PDB entry 4RE2 | X-ray diffraction, 2.00 A resolution | chain A

Chain A:
Molecule: Beta-mannosidase/beta-glucosidase
Source organism: Oryza sativa Indica Group
Notes: EC 3.2.1.25
Reference sequence: B5ABY0 (B5ABY0_ORYSI); numbering as in UniProt (aligned over 1-483)
Chain sequence (503 residues; row label = number of the first residue in the row; numbers below 1 keep their minus sign (Ala-19 is residue -19)):
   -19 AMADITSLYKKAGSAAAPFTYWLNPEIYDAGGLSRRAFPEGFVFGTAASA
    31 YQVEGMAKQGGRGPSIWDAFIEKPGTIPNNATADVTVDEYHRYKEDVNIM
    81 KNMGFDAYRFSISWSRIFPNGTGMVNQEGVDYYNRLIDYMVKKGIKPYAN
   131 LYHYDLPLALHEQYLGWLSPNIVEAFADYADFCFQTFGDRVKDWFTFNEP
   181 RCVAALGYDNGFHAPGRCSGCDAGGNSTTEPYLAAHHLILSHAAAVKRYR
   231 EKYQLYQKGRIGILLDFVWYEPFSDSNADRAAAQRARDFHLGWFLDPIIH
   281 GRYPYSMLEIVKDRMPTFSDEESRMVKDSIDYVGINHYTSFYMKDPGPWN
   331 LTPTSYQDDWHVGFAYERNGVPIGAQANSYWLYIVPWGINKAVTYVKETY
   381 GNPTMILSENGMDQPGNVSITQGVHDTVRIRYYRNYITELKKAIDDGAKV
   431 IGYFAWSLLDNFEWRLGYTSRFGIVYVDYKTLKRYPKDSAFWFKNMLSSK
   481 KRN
Not modelled in the structure: -19 to -4, 479-483
Cystine bridges: Cys198-Cys201
Differences from the reference sequence: expression tag (-19 to 0)
Residues lining bound ligands: Mannoimidazole (MVL; (5R,6R,7S,8R)-5-(hydroxymethyl)-5,6,7,8-tetrahydroimidazo[1,2-a]pyridine-6,7,8-triol): Gln32, His133, Tyr134, Asn178, Glu179, Asn316, Tyr318, Trp361, Glu389, Trp436, Glu443, Trp444, Phe452

Overview:
Chain A binds Mannoimidazole.
Chain A is Beta-mannosidase/beta-glucosidase (Oryza sativa Indica Group); the structure, Different transition
state conformations for the hydrolysis of beta-mannosides and beta-glucosides in the rice Os7BGlu26 family
..., was determined by X-ray diffraction, deposited together with 4RE3 and 4RE4.
